PDB entry 6DI4 | X-ray diffraction, 1.90 A resolution | chains C and D of the 4 polymer chains in the assembly

# Chain C
Name: Hemoglobin subunit alpha
Source organism: Homo sapiens
UniProtKB: P69905 (HBA_HUMAN); residues 1-141 here correspond to UniProt positions 2-142 (UniProt number = residue number + 1)
Sequence (141 residues; row label = number of the first residue in the row):
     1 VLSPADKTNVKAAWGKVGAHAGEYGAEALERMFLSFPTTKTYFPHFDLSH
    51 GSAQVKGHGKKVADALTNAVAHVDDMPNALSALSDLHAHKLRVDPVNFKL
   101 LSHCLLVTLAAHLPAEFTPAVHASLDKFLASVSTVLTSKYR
UniProt features mapped onto this chain:
  - binding site (O2): His58
  - binding site (heme b): His87
  - site: Thr8, Asn9 (Microbial infection: Cleavage), Lys11 (Not glycated), Ala13, Trp14 (Microbial infection: Cleavage), Tyr24, Gly25 (Microbial infection: Cleavage), Leu29, Glu30 (Microbial infection: Cleavage), His45, Phe46 (Microbial infection: Cleavage), Asp47, Leu48 (Microbial infection: Cleavage), Ser52, Ala53 (Microbial infection: Cleavage), Val55, Lys56 (Microbial infection: Cleavage), Lys56 (Not glycated), Gly59, Lys60 (Microbial infection: Cleavage), Lys60 (Not glycated), Lys90 (Not glycated), Leu91, Arg92 (Microbial infection: Cleavage), Lys99 (Not glycated), Leu106, Val107 (Microbial infection: Cleavage), Thr108, Leu109 (Microbial infection: Cleavage), Val121, His122 (Microbial infection: Cleavage), Ser133, Thr134 (Microbial infection: Cleavage)
  - modified residue: Ser3 (Phosphoserine), Lys7 (N6-succinyllysine), Thr8 (Phosphothreonine), Lys11 (N6-succinyllysine), Lys16 (N6-acetyllysine), Tyr24 (Phosphotyrosine), Ser35 (Phosphoserine), Lys40 (N6-succinyllysine), Ser49 (Phosphoserine), Ser102 (Phosphoserine), Thr108 (Phosphothreonine), Ser124 (Phosphoserine), Ser131 (Phosphoserine), Thr134 (Phosphothreonine), Thr137 (Phosphothreonine), Ser138 (Phosphoserine)
  - glycosylation (N-linked (Glc) (glycation) lysine): Lys7, Lys16, Lys40, Lys61
Covalently attached groups: {6-[(4-methoxy-2-methylphenoxy)methyl]pyridin-2-yl}methanol (GJ1) linked to Val1
Ion coordination: heme Fe: His87 (together with carbon monoxide)
Small-molecule neighbours:
  - carbon monoxide (CMO): Leu29, Phe43, His58, Val62, His87
  - GJ1 ({6-[(4-methoxy-2-methylphenoxy)methyl]pyridin-2-yl}methanol): Leu2, Met76, Pro77, Lys127, Ala130, Ser131, Thr134, Val135
  - heme (HEM): Met32, Thr39, Tyr42, Phe43, Phe46, His58, Lys61, Val62, Ala65, Leu66, Leu83, Leu86, His87, Leu91, Val93, Asn97, Phe98, Leu101, Leu105, Val132, Leu136
What the authors report for this chain:
  - binding site for GJ1: Val1, Leu2, Ser131, Thr134

# Chain D
Name: Hemoglobin subunit beta
Source organism: Homo sapiens
UniProtKB: P68871 (HBB_HUMAN); residues 1-146 here correspond to UniProt positions 2-147 (UniProt number = residue number + 1)
Sequence (146 residues; row label = number of the first residue in the row):
     1 VHLTPEEKSAVTALWGKVNVDEVGGEALGRLLVVYPWTQRFFESFGDLST
    51 PDAVMGNPKVKAHGKKVLGAFSDGLAHLDNLKGTFATLSELHCDKLHVDP
   101 ENFRLLGNVLVCVLAHHFGKEFTPPVQAAYQKVVAGVANALAHKYH
UniProt features mapped onto this chain:
  - binding site ((2R)-2,3-bisphosphoglycerate): Val1, His2, Lys82, His143
  - binding site (heme b): His63, His92
  - site: Glu7, Lys8 (Microbial infection: Cleavage), Gly25, Glu26 (Microbial infection: Cleavage), Gly29, Arg30 (Microbial infection: Cleavage), Tyr35, Pro36 (Microbial infection: Cleavage), Trp37, Thr38 (Microbial infection: Cleavage), Phe45, Gly46 (Microbial infection: Cleavage), Asp52, Ala53 (Microbial infection: Cleavage), Gly56, Asn57 (Microbial infection: Cleavage), Lys59 (Not glycated), Phe71, Ser72 (Microbial infection: Cleavage), Gly74, Leu75 (Microbial infection: Cleavage), Lys82 (Not glycated), Thr84, Phe85 (Microbial infection: Cleavage), His92, Cys93 (Microbial infection: Cleavage), Lys95 (Not glycated), Arg104, Leu105 (Microbial infection: Cleavage), Leu110, Val111 (Microbial infection: Cleavage), Gly119, Lys120 (Microbial infection: Cleavage), Phe122, Thr123 (Microbial infection: Cleavage), Ala128, Ala129 (Microbial infection: Cleavage) and 2 more in UniProt
  - modified residue: Val1 (N-acetylvaline), Ser9 (Phosphoserine), Thr12 (Phosphothreonine), Ser44 (Phosphoserine), Thr50 (Phosphothreonine), Lys59 (N6-acetyllysine), Lys82 (N6-acetyllysine), Thr87 (Phosphothreonine), Cys93 (S-nitrosocysteine), Lys144 (N6-acetyllysine)
  - glycosylation: Val1 (N-linked (Glc) (glycation) valine), Lys8 (N-linked (Glc) (glycation) lysine), Lys17 (N-linked (Glc) (glycation) lysine), Lys66 (N-linked (Glc) (glycation) lysine), Lys120 (N-linked (Glc) (glycation) lysine), Lys144 (N-linked (Glc) (glycation) lysine)
Ion coordination: heme Fe: His92 (together with carbon monoxide)
Small-molecule neighbours:
  - carbon monoxide (CMO): Leu28, Phe42, His63, Val67, His92
  - heme (HEM): Leu31, Thr38, Phe41, Phe42, Phe45, His63, Lys66, Val67, Ala70, Phe71, Phe85, Leu88, Leu91, His92, Leu96, Val98, Asn102, Phe103, Leu106, Val137, Leu141

# How chain C and chain D interact
Pairs across the interface (41):
  Arg31(C) with Phe122(D), hydrogen bond (side chain-backbone); Thr123(D); Pro124(D); Gln127(D), hydrogen bond
  Leu34(C) with Pro124(D); Pro125(D); Ala128(D)
  Ser35(C) with Gln127(D); Ala128(D), hydrogen bond (side chain-backbone); Gln131(D)
  Phe36(C) with Gln131(D)
  Lys99(C) with Arg104(D)
  His103(C) with Asn108(D); Val111(D); Cys112(D); Gln127(D); Gln131(D), hydrogen bond
  Cys104(C) with Gln127(D)
  Val107(C) with Val111(D), hydrophobic; Ala115(D), hydrophobic; Phe122(D), hydrophobic; Gln127(D)
  Ala110(C) with Cys112(D); Ala115(D); His116(D)
  Ala111(C) with Ala115(D); Gly119(D); Lys120(D)
  Pro114(C) with His116(D), hydrogen bond (backbone-side chain)
  Phe117(C) with Arg30(D), hydrogen bond (backbone-side chain); His116(D)
  Thr118(C) with Arg30(D)
  Pro119(C) with Arg30(D); Val33(D); Met55(D), hydrophobic
  His122(C) with Arg30(D), hydrogen bond; Val34(D)
  Ala123(C) with Val33(D); Val34(D), hydrophobic
  Asp126(C) with Val34(D); Tyr35(D)
Also at the interface, not in a pair above, chain C (20 interface residues in all): Leu106, Ala115, Ala120
Also at the interface, not in a pair above, chain D (21 interface residues in all): Pro51

# Overview
The interface between chain C and chain D involves 20 residues on one side and 21 on the other; the contacts
include 7 hydrogen bonds. Among the polar pairs are Arg31(C)-Phe122(D), Arg31(C)-Gln127(D) and
Ser35(C)-Ala128(D). Bound to chain C: carbon monoxide and heme. From the paper: a binding site for GJ1 at
Val1(C), Leu2(C) and Ser131(C) among others.
Here chain C is Hemoglobin subunit alpha and chain D is Hemoglobin subunit beta, both from Homo sapiens. Entry
6DI4 (Rational Modification of Vanillin Derivatives to Stereospecifically Destabilize Sickle Hemoglobin
Polymer Formation) was determined by X-ray diffraction.
